4FIP - chains B and D of the 8 polymer chains in the assembly; structure by X-ray diffraction, 2.69 A resolution.

== Chain B ==
Molecule: Protein SUS1
Source organism: Saccharomyces cerevisiae
UniProt: Q6WNK7 (SUS1_YEAST); numbering as in UniProt (aligned over 1-96)
Chain sequence (96 residues; row label = number of the first residue in the row):
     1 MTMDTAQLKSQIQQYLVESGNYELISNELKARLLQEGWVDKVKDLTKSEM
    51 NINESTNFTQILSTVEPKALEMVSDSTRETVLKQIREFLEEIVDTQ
Not modelled in the structure: 1-5, 96

== Chain D ==
Molecule: SAGA-associated factor 73
Source organism: Saccharomyces cerevisiae
UniProt: P53165 (SGF73_YEAST); numbering as in UniProt (aligned over 1-96)
Chain sequence (96 residues; each row starts with the number of its first residue):
     1 MRSGDAEIKGIKPKVIEEYSLSQGSGPSNDSWKSLMSSAKDTPLQYDHMN
    51 RESLKKYFNPNAQLIEDPLDKPIQYRVCEKCGKPLALTAIVDHLEN
Not modelled in the structure: 1-4, 9, 22-23, 96
Ion coordination: Zn2+: C78, C81, H93

== Chain B / chain D interface ==
Pairs across the interface - 18 pairs, chain B then chain D:
  Q11(B) with S20(D), hydrogen bond; L21(D)
  I12(B) with I11(D), hydrophobic
  Y15(B) with V15(D), hydrophobic; Y19(D), hydrophobic
  E18(B) with Y19(D)
  K43(B) with D70(D), salt bridge
  E91(B) with K12(D)
  I92(B) with I11(D); K12(D), hydrogen bond (backbone-backbone); V15(D)
  V93(B) with G10(D); K12(D)
  D94(B) with I8(D); G10(D), hydrogen bond (backbone-backbone); K12(D); P13(D)
  T95(B) with E7(D)
Also at the interface, not in a pair above, chain B (13 interface residues in all): L8, S19, E90
Also at the interface, not in a pair above, chain D (12 interface residues in all): A6

== Overview ==
Chain B and chain D form an interface of 13 and 12 residues respectively; the contacts include 3 hydrogen
bonds and 1 salt bridge. Polar contacts include K43(B)-D70(D), Q11(B)-S20(D) and I92(B)-K12(D). The Zn2+ site
is built by C78(D), C81(D) and H93(D).
Here chain B is Protein SUS1 and chain D is SAGA-associated factor 73, both from Saccharomyces cerevisiae.
Entry 4FIP (Structure of the SAGA Ubp8(S144N)/Sgf11(1-72, Delta-ZnF)/Sus1/Sgf73 DUB module) was determined by
X-ray diffraction (same publication as 4FJC and 4FK5).
